PDB entry 5CPJ | X-ray diffraction, 3.15 A resolution | chains B and J of the 10 polymer chains in the assembly

== Chain B ==
Name: Histone H4
Source organism: Homo sapiens
UniProt: P62805 (H4_HUMAN); residues 0-102 here correspond to UniProt positions 1-103 (UniProt number = residue number + 1)
Amino-acid sequence (106 residues; each row starts with the number of its first residue; numbers below 1 keep their minus sign (Gly-3 is residue -3)):
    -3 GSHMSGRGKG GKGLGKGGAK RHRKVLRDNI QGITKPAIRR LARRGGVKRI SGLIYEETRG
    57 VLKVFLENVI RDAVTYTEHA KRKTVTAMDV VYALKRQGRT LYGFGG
Disordered / not traced: -3 to 24
Differences from the reference sequence: expression tag (-3 to -1)
Curated features (UniProtKB/Swiss-Prot):
  - DNA-binding region: Lys16 to Lys20
  - modified residue: Ser1 (N-acetylserine), Arg3 (Asymmetric dimethylarginine), Lys5 (N6-(2-hydroxyisobutyryl)lysine), Lys8 (N6-(2-hydroxyisobutyryl)lysine), Lys12 (N6-(2-hydroxyisobutyryl)lysine), Lys16 (N6-(2-hydroxyisobutyryl)lysine), Lys20 (N6,N6,N6-trimethyllysine), Lys31 (N6-(2-hydroxyisobutyryl)lysine), Lys44 (N6-(2-hydroxyisobutyryl)lysine), Ser47 (Phosphoserine), Tyr51 (Phosphotyrosine), Lys59 (N6-(2-hydroxyisobutyryl)lysine), Lys77 (N6-(2-hydroxyisobutyryl)lysine), Lys79 (N6-(2-hydroxyisobutyryl)lysine), Thr80 (Phosphothreonine), Tyr88 (Phosphotyrosine), Lys91 (N6-(2-hydroxyisobutyryl)lysine)
  - cross-link (Glycyl lysine isopeptide (Lys-Gly)): Lys12 (interchain with G-Cter in SUMO2), Lys20 (interchain with G-Cter in SUMO2), Lys31 (interchain with G-Cter in SUMO2), Lys59 (interchain with G-Cter in SUMO2), Lys79 (interchain with G-Cter in SUMO2), Lys91 (interchain with G-Cter in SUMO2)

== Chain J ==
Molecule: 146-nt DNA strand
Sequence (146 nucleotides; row label = number of the first residue in the row):
     1 ATCAGATTCC ATTCGAATCC ATTCGAAAAT GATTACATTC GAATCCATTC GAAGATTCCA
    61 TTTGAGCCTG TTCGAAAATT CCATTTGAGT CCAACCAATG ATTCCATTCA TTTCCATTCA
   121 ATGATTCCAT TCGAATCCAT TTGGAT
Modified positions: 5CM (5-methyl-2'-deoxy-cytidine-5'-monophosphate) at position 14, 5CM (5-methyl-2'-deoxy-cytidine-5'-monophosphate) at position 24, 5CM (5-methyl-2'-deoxy-cytidine-5'-monophosphate) at position 40, 5CM (5-methyl-2'-deoxy-cytidine-5'-monophosphate) at position 50, 5CM (5-methyl-2'-deoxy-cytidine-5'-monophosphate) at position 73, 5CM (5-methyl-2'-deoxy-cytidine-5'-monophosphate) at position 132

== Interface between chain B and chain J ==
Pairs across the interface - 10 pairs, chain B then chain J:
  Arg45(B) - DC81(J)  sugar contact
  Arg45(B) - DC82(J)  phosphate contact
  Ile46(B) - DC81(J)  phosphate contact
  Ile46(B) - DC82(J)  hydrogen bond to the phosphate
  Ser47(B) - DC81(J)  hydrogen bond to the phosphate
  Gly48(B) - DC81(J)  hydrogen bond to the phosphate
  Arg78(B) - DT102(J)  phosphate contact
  Arg78(B) - DT103(J)  phosphate contact
  Lys79(B) - DT102(J)  hydrogen bond to the phosphate
  Thr80(B) - DT102(J)  hydrogen bond to the phosphate
Also at the interface, not in a pair above, chain B (8 interface residues in all): Lys44
Also at the interface, not in a pair above, chain J (5 interface residues in all): DA101

== Overview ==
Chain B and chain J form an interface of 8 and 5 residues respectively; the contacts include 5 hydrogen bonds.
Polar contacts include Ile46(B)-DC82(J), Ser47(B)-DC81(J) and Gly48(B)-DC81(J). From UniProt: a DNA-binding
region on chain B.
Here chain B is Histone H4 (Homo sapiens) and chain J is a 146-nt DNA strand. Entry 5CPJ (Nucleosome
containing methylated Sat2R DNA) was determined by X-ray diffraction together with 5CPI and 5CPK from the same
study.
